9GMZ - chains A and G of the 15 polymer chains in the assembly; structure by electron microscopy, 3.20 A resolution.

Chain A (and G):
Name: AAA+ ATPase domain-containing protein
Source organism: Peltigera membranacea
Notes: chain G of this document is another copy of the same molecule, construct and numbering; everything in this record applies to it too
UniProt: A0A235IFM2 (A0A235IFM2_9NOSO); numbering as in UniProt (aligned over 1-383)
Sequence (386 residues; row label = number of the first residue in the row; numbers below 1 keep their minus sign (Ser-2 is residue -2)):
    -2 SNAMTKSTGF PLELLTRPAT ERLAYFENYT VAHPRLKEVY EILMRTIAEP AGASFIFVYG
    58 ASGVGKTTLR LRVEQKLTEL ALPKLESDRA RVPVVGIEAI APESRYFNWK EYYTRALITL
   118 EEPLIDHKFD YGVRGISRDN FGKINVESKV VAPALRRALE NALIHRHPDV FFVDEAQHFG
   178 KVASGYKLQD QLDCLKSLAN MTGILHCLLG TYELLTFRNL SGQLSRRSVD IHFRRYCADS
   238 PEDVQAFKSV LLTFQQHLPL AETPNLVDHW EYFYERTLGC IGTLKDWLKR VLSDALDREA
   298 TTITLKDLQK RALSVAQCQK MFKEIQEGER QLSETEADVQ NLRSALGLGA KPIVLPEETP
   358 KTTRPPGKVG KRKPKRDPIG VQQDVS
Not modelled in the structure: -2 to 4, 338-383 (chain G: -2 to 4, 348-383)
Construct notes: expression tag (-2 to 0)
Bound ions: Mg2+: Thr64 (together with AMP-PNP)
Small-molecule neighbours: AMP-PNP (ANP; phosphoaminophosphonic acid-adenylate ester): Glu24, Tyr26, Thr27, Val28, His30, Leu33, Ala58, Ser59, Gly60, Val61, Gly62, Lys63, Thr64, Thr65, Glu172, Thr208, Phe251, Ile278, Gly279, Lys282, Asp283
From the paper describing this entry:
  - mutagenesis - K63A: abolished growth

How chain A and chain G interact:
Pairs across the interface (9; chain A residue first):
  Tyr183(A) with Arg102(G)
  Asp335(A) with Gln314(G)
  Val336(A) with Arg287(G); Ala309(G); Leu310(G), hydrophobic; Gln314(G)
  Gln337(A) with Arg287(G); Lys307(G), hydrogen bond; Arg308(G)
Also at the interface, not in a pair above, chain A (5 interface residues in all): Gln186
Also at the interface, not in a pair above, chain G (8 interface residues in all): Glu100

Overview:
5 residues of chain A and 8 residues of chain G are in contact; the contacts include 1 hydrogen bond. Its one
hydrogen-bonded contact is Gln337(A)-Lys307(G). Bound to chain A: AMP-PNP. The paper reports that K63A of
chain A abolishes growth.
Chain A and chain G are both AAA+ ATPase domain-containing protein (Peltigera membranacea); the structure,
CryoEM structure of PmcTnsC-dsDNA-AMPPNP in complex with PmcTnsAB hook, was determined by electron microscopy
(same publication as 9G0F).
